9G3X - chains I and i of the 10 polymer chains in the assembly; structure by electron microscopy, 4.50 A resolution (low resolution: residue-level contacts below are approximate; hydrogen-bond / salt-bridge calls are withheld).

== Chain I ==
Name: Gamma-tubulin complex component
Source organism: Sus scrofa
UniProtKB: A0A8D1V2H0 (A0A8D1V2H0_PIG); residue numbers follow UniProt; this construct covers 1-667
Sequence (667 residues; row label = number of the first residue in the row):
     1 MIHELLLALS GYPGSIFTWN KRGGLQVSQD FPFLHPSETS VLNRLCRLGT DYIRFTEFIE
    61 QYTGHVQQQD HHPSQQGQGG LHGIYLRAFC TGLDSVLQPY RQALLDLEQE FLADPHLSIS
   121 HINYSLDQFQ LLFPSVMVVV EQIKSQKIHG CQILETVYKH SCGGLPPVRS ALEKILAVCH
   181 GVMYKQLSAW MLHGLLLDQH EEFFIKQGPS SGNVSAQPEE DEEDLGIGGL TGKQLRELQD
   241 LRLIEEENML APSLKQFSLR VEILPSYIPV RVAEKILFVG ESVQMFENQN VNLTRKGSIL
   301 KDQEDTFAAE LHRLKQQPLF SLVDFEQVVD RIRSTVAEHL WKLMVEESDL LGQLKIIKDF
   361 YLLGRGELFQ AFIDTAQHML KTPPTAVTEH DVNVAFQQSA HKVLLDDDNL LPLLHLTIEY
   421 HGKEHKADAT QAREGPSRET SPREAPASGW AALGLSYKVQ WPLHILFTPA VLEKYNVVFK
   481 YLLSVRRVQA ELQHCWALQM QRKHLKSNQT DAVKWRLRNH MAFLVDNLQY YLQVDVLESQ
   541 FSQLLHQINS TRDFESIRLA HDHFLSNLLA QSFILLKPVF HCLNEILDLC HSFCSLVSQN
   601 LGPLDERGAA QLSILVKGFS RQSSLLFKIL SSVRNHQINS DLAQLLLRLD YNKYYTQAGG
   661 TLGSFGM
Not modelled in the structure: 67-79, 212-254, 293-298, 426-443

== Chain i ==
Name: Tubulin gamma chain
Source organism: Sus scrofa
UniProtKB: A0A287BRH5 (A0A287BRH5_PIG); residue numbers follow UniProt; this construct covers 1-451
Sequence (451 residues; numbered 1 to 451; the number before each row is that of its first residue):
     1 MPREIITLQL GQCGNQIGFE FWKQLCAEHG ISPEGIVEEF ATEGTDRKDV FFYQADDEHY
    61 IPRAVLLDLE PRVIHSILNS PYAKLYNPEN IYLSEHGGGA GNNWASGFSQ GEKIHEDIFD
   121 IIDREADGSD SLEGFVLCHS IAGGTGSGLG SYLLERLNDR YPKKLVQTYS VFPNQDEMSD
   181 VVVQPYNSLL TLKRLTQNAD CVVVLDNTAL NRIATDRLHI QNPSFSQINQ LVSTIMSAST
   241 TTLRYPGYMN NDLIGLIASL IPTPRLHFLM TGYTPLTTDQ SVASVRKTTV LDVMRRLLQP
   301 KNVMVSTGRD RQTNHCYIAI LNIIQGEVDP TQVHKSLQRI RERKLANFIP WGPASIQVAL
   361 SRKSPYLPSA HRVSGLMMAN HTSISSLFES SCQQYDKLRK REAFLEQFRK EDIFKENFDE
   421 LDRSREVVQE LIDEYHAATR PDYISWGTQE Q
Not modelled in the structure: 280-287, 447-451

== Chain I / chain i interface ==
Contacting residue pairs (9; chain I residue first):
  Gly364(I) with Pro246(i); Gly247(i)
  Arg365(I) with Gly247(i)
  Gly366(I) with Gly247(i)
  Ala371(I) with Met1(i)
  Lys402(I) with Met1(i)
  Tyr651(I) with Ser355(i); Ile356(i)
  Asn652(I) with Phe348(i)
Interface residues without a listed pair, chain I (12 interface residues in all): Gln499, Lys503, Phe523, Gln533, Arg648
Interface residues without a listed pair, chain i (10 interface residues in all): Tyr248, Asn251, Pro264, Pro353

== In short ==
12 residues of chain I and 10 residues of chain i are in contact.
Chain I is Gamma-tubulin complex component and chain i is Tubulin gamma chain, both from Sus scrofa; the
structure, Structure of the Partially-assembled gamma-Tubulin Ring Complex from Pig Brain, was determined by
electron microscopy (same publication as 9G3Y, 9G3Z and 9G40).
